3NEV - chains B and D of the 4 polymer chains in the assembly; structure by X-ray diffraction, 2.19 A resolution.

# Chain B (and D)
Name: Uncharacterized protein yagE
Organism: Escherichia coli
Notes: chain D of this document is another copy of the same molecule, construct and numbering; everything in this record applies to it too
UniProtKB: P75682 (YAGE_ECOLI); residue numbers follow UniProt; this construct covers 12-309
Amino-acid sequence (298 residues; each row starts with the number of its first residue):
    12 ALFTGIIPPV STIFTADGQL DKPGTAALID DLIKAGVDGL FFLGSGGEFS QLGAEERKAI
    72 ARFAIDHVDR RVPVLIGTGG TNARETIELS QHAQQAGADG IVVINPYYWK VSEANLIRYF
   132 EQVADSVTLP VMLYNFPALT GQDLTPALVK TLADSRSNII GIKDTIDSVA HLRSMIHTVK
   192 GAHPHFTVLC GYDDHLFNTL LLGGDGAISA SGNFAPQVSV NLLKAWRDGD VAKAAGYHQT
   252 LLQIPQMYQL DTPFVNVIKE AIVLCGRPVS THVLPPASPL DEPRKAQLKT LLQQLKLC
Ligand contacts: 3-deoxy-D-lyxo-hexonic acid (RSH): Pro20, Phe52, Gly55, Ser56, Gly57, Tyr145, Phe147, Lys174, Thr176, Gly202, Tyr203, Asp204, Ile219, Ser220, Ala221, Phe265

# How chain B and chain D interact
Residue-residue contacts - 43 pairs, chain B then chain D:
  Asp178(B) with Asp178(D); Ser179(D), hydrogen bond; Val180(D), hydrogen bond (side chain-backbone); Ala181(D), hydrogen bond (side chain-backbone)
  Ser179(B) with Asp178(D), hydrogen bond
  Val180(B) with Asp178(D), hydrogen bond (backbone-side chain); Asp205(D); His206(D); Leu253(D), hydrophobic
  Ala181(B) with Asp178(D), hydrogen bond (backbone-side chain)
  Arg184(B) with Asp205(D), salt bridge; Leu253(D), hydrogen bond (side chain-backbone); Gln254(D); Pro256(D); Gln257(D)
  His188(B) with Gln254(D), hydrogen bond; Gln257(D), hydrogen bond
  Asp205(B) with Val180(D); Arg184(D), salt bridge
  His206(B) with Val180(D)
  Phe208(B) with Phe208(D), hydrophobic
  Asn209(B) with Asn209(D); His249(D), hydrogen bond
  Leu212(B) with His249(D); Gln250(D), hydrogen bond (backbone-side chain); Leu253(D), hydrophobic
  Leu213(B) with Leu253(D), hydrophobic; Gln254(D)
  Val242(B) with Ala246(D), hydrophobic
  Ala243(B) with Ala243(D)
  Ala246(B) with Val242(D), hydrophobic
  His249(B) with Asn209(D), hydrogen bond; Leu212(D)
  Gln250(B) with Leu212(D), hydrogen bond (side chain-backbone)
  Leu253(B) with Val180(D), hydrophobic; Arg184(D), hydrogen bond (backbone-side chain); Leu212(D), hydrophobic; Leu213(D), hydrophobic
  Gln254(B) with Arg184(D); His188(D), hydrogen bond; Leu213(D)
  Pro256(B) with Arg184(D)
  Gln257(B) with His188(D), hydrogen bond
Interface residues without a listed pair, chain B (22 interface residues in all): Trp237
Interface residues without a listed pair, chain D (22 interface residues in all): Trp237

# In short
The chain B/chain D interface involves 22 residues from each chain; the contacts include 16 hydrogen bonds and
2 salt bridges. Among the polar pairs are Arg184(B)-Asp205(D), Asp178(B)-Ser179(D) and Asp178(B)-Val180(D).
Bound to chain B: 3-deoxy-D-lyxo-hexonic acid.
Chain B and chain D are both Uncharacterized protein yagE (Escherichia coli); the structure, Crystal structure
of YagE, a prophage protein from E. coli K12 in complex with KDGal, was determined by X-ray diffraction (same
publication as 3N2X).
